PDB entry 6K90 | X-ray diffraction, 1.90 A resolution | chains A and B

[Chain A (and B)]
Name: Pyridoxal kinase, putative
Organism: Leishmania donovani BPK282A1
Notes: chain B of this document is another copy of the same molecule, construct and numbering; everything in this record applies to it too
UniProt: E9BLM4 (E9BLM4_LEIDB); numbering as in UniProt (aligned over 1-302)
Chain sequence (322 residues; each row starts with the number of its first residue; numbers below 1 keep their minus sign (Met-19 is residue -19)):
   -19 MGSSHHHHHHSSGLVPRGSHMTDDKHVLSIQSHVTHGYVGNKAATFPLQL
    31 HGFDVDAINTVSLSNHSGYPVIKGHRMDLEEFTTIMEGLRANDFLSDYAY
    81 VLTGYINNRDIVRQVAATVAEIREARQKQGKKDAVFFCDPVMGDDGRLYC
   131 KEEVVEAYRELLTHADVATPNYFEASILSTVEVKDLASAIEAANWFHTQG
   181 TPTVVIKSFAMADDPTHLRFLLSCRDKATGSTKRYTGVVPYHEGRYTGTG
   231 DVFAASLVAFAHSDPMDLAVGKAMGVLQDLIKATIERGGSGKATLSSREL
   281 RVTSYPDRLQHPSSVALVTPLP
Unresolved in the structure: -19 to 3, 191-192, 207-208 (chain B: -19 to 3, 207-208, 268-277)
Construct notes: initiating methionine (-19); expression tag (-18 to 0)
Bound ions: Ca2+ site 1: Asp124, Tyr226; Ca2+ site 2: Asp124 (together with ADP, phosphate ion); Ca2+ site 3: Glu136, Asp244; Ca2+ site 4: Thr143, Gly180
Ligand contacts:
  - ADP (adenosine-5'-diphosphate): Asp124, Asn151, Lys187, Ser188, Leu198, Val219, Pro220, Tyr221, His222, Gly224, Tyr226, Thr229, Gly230, Phe233, Met254, Leu257, Gln258, Ile261
  - pyridoxamine (PXM; 4-(aminomethyl)-5-(hydroxymethyl)-2-methylpyridin-3-ol): Ser12, Val14, Val19, Gly20, Val41, Leu43, His46, Ser47, Tyr85, Val121, Tyr129, Thr227, Gly228, Asp231

[How chain A and chain B interact]
Residue-residue contacts - 71 pairs, chain A then chain B:
  His13(A) - Ala37(B)  hydrogen bond (side chain-backbone)
  His13(A) - Asn39(B)
  Thr15(A) - Leu8(B)
  Thr15(A) - Asp36(B)
  Thr15(A) - Ala37(B)  hydrogen bond (side chain-backbone)
  Thr15(A) - Ile38(B)
  His16(A) - Asp36(B)
  His16(A) - Phe74(B)
  Tyr18(A) - Asp34(B)  hydrogen bond
  Lys22(A) - Val35(B)  hydrogen bond (side chain-backbone)
  Lys22(A) - Asp36(B)  salt bridge
  Phe26(A) - Phe26(B)  hydrophobic
  Phe26(A) - Gln29(B)
  Gln29(A) - Phe26(B)
  Gln29(A) - Thr283(B)
  Leu30(A) - Phe26(B)  hydrophobic
  Leu30(A) - Leu30(B)  hydrophobic
  Phe33(A) - Thr283(B)
  Asp34(A) - Tyr18(B)  hydrogen bond
  Val35(A) - Lys22(B)
  Asp36(A) - Thr15(B)
  Asp36(A) - His16(B)  salt bridge
  Ala37(A) - His13(B)  hydrogen bond (backbone-side chain)
  Ala37(A) - Thr15(B)  hydrogen bond (backbone-side chain)
  Asn39(A) - His13(B)
  Asn39(A) - Asn39(B)
  Ser42(A) - Ile65(B)
  Leu43(A) - Ile65(B)
  Ser44(A) - Ile65(B)
  Ser44(A) - Gly68(B)
  Ser44(A) - Leu69(B)
  Asn45(A) - Asn72(B)  hydrogen bond
  Asn45(A) - Phe74(B)
  Tyr49(A) - Asn72(B)
  Tyr49(A) - Phe74(B)  hydrophobic
  Pro50(A) - Asn72(B)
  Val51(A) - Ala71(B)  hydrophobic
  Val51(A) - Asn72(B)  hydrogen bond (backbone-side chain)
  Lys53(A) - Thr64(B)
  Lys53(A) - Ile65(B)
  Lys53(A) - Glu67(B)  salt bridge
  Lys53(A) - Gly68(B)
  Gly54(A) - Thr64(B)
  Gly54(A) - Ile65(B)
  His55(A) - His55(B)
  His55(A) - Glu61(B)  salt bridge
  Glu61(A) - His55(B)  salt bridge
  Thr64(A) - Lys53(B)
  Thr64(A) - Gly54(B)
  Ile65(A) - Ser42(B)
  Ile65(A) - Leu43(B)
  Ile65(A) - Ser44(B)
  Ile65(A) - Lys53(B)
  Ile65(A) - Gly54(B)
  Gly68(A) - Ser44(B)
  Gly68(A) - Lys53(B)
  Leu69(A) - Thr15(B)
  Leu69(A) - Ser44(B)
  Ala71(A) - Val51(B)  hydrophobic
  Asn72(A) - Asn45(B)  hydrogen bond
  Asn72(A) - Tyr49(B)
  Asn72(A) - Pro50(B)
  Asn72(A) - Val51(B)  hydrogen bond (side chain-backbone)
  Phe74(A) - His16(B)
  Phe74(A) - Asn45(B)
  Phe74(A) - Tyr49(B)  hydrophobic
  Asp77(A) - His16(B)
  Ser276(A) - Phe74(B)
  Thr283(A) - Gln29(B)
  Thr283(A) - Phe33(B)
  Thr283(A) - Asp34(B)  hydrogen bond
Interface residues without a listed pair, chain A (41 interface residues in all): His6, Leu8, Gly32, Ile38, Glu67, Tyr78
Interface residues without a listed pair, chain B (39 interface residues in all): Gly32, Asp77, Tyr78

[Summary]
The interface between chain A and chain B involves 41 residues on one side and 39 on the other, with 12
hydrogen bonds and 5 salt bridges. Among the polar pairs are Lys22(A)-Asp36(B), Asp36(A)-His16(B) and
Lys53(A)-Glu67(B). Chain A binds pyridoxamine and ADP.
Both chains are Pyridoxal kinase, putative (Leishmania donovani BPK282A1). Entry 6K90 (Pyridoxal Kinase from
Leishmania donovani in complex with ADP and Pyridoxamine) was determined by X-ray diffraction, deposited
together with 6K8Z, 6K91 and 6K92.
